Entry 5TDI (X-ray diffraction, 1.40 A resolution); this record covers chain A.

# Chain A
Protein: Cathepsin K
From: Homo sapiens
Notes: EC 3.4.22.38
UniProt: P43235 (CATK_HUMAN); residues 1-215 here correspond to UniProt positions 115-329 (UniProt number = residue number + 114)
Chain sequence (215 residues; each row starts with the number of its first residue):
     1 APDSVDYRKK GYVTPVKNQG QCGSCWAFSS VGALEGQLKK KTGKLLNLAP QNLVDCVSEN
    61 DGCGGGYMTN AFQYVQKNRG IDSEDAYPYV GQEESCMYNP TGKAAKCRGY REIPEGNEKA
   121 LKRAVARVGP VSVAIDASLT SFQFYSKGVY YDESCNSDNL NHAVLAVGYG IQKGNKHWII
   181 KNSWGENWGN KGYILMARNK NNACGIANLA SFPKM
Construct notes: engineered mutation A49 (Ser163 in P43235)
Disulfide bonds: C22-C63, C56-C96, C155-C204
Covalent attachments: covalently linked Odanacatib (7AS) linked to C25
Residues lining bound ligands: covalently linked Odanacatib (7AS; 4-fluoro-N-{1-[(Z)-iminomethyl]cyclopropyl}-N~2~-{(1S)-2,2,2-trifluoro-1-[4'-(methylsulfonyl)[1,1'-biphenyl]-4-yl]ethyl }-L-leucinamide): Q19, G23, S24, W26, S58, E59, N60, D61, G64, G65, G66, Y67, M68, A134, L160, N161, H162, A163, L209
UniProt features mapped onto this chain:
  - active site: C25, H162, N182

# Summary
Covalently linked covalently linked Odanacatib: at C25. UniProt lists 3 active-site residues.
Chain A is Cathepsin K (Homo sapiens); the structure, Crystal structure of Cathepsin K with a
covalently-linked inhibitor at 1.4 Angstrom resolution, was determined by X-ray diffraction (same publication
as 5T6U and 5TUN).
